PDB entry 4QVM | X-ray diffraction, 2.80 A resolution | chains B and C of the 28 polymer chains in the assembly

[Chain B]
Name: Proteasome subunit alpha type-3
From: Saccharomyces cerevisiae
Notes: EC 3.4.25.1
Reference sequence: P23638 (PSA3_YEAST); residues 0-257 here correspond to UniProt positions 1-258 (UniProt number = residue number + 1)
Sequence (258 residues; row label = number of the first residue in the row; numbering starts at 0):
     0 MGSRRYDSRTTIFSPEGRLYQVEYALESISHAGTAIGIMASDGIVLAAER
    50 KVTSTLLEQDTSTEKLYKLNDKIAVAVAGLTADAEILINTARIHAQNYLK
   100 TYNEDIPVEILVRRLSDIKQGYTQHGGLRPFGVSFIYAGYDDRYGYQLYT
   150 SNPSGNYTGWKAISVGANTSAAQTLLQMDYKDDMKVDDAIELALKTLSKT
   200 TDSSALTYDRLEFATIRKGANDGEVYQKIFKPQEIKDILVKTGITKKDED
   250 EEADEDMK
Unresolved in the structure: 0, 245-257
Swiss-Prot annotation at these positions:
  - cross-link (Glycyl lysine isopeptide (Lys-Gly)): Lys99 (interchain with G-Cter in ubiquitin), Lys198 (interchain with G-Cter in ubiquitin), Lys230 (interchain with G-Cter in ubiquitin)

[Chain C]
Name: Proteasome subunit alpha type-4
From: Saccharomyces cerevisiae
Notes: EC 3.4.25.1
Reference sequence: P40303 (PSA4_YEAST); residues -1 to 252 here correspond to UniProt positions 1-254 (UniProt number = residue number + 2)
Sequence (254 residues; each row starts with the number of its first residue; numbers below 1 keep their minus sign (Met-1 is residue -1)):
    -1 MSGYDRALSIFSPDGHIFQVEYALEAVKRGTCAVGVKGKNCVVLGCERRS
    49 TLKLQDTRITPSKVSKIDSHVVLSFSGLNADSRILIEKARVEAQSHRLTL
    99 EDPVTVEYLTRYVAGVQQRYTQSGGVRPFGVSTLIAGFDPRDDEPKLYQT
   149 EPSGIYSSWSAQTIGRNSKTVREFLEKNYDRKEPPATVEECVKLTVRSLL
   199 EVVQTGAKNIEITVVKPDSDIVALSSEEINQYVTQIEQEKQEQQEQDKKK
   249 KSNH
Unresolved in the structure: -1 to 0, 241-252
Swiss-Prot annotation at these positions:
  - modified residue: Thr58 (Phosphothreonine)

[Interface between chain B and chain C]
Residue-residue contacts - 75 pairs, chain B then chain C:
  Arg3(B) - Arg4(C)  hydrogen bond (backbone-side chain)
  Asp6(B) - Tyr2(C)  hydrogen bond
  Asp6(B) - Arg4(C)  salt bridge
  Arg8(B) - Arg4(C)
  Thr10(B) - Leu6(C)
  Thr10(B) - Arg125(C)
  Ile11(B) - Leu6(C)  hydrophobic
  Ile11(B) - Gln17(C)
  Phe12(B) - Gln17(C)  hydrogen bond (backbone-side chain)
  Phe12(B) - Tyr20(C)  hydrophobic
  Phe12(B) - Ala21(C)  hydrophobic
  Phe12(B) - Leu76(C)  hydrophobic
  Phe12(B) - Arg125(C)
  Phe12(B) - Pro126(C)
  Phe12(B) - Gly128(C)
  Ser13(B) - Tyr20(C)
  Pro14(B) - Tyr20(C)  hydrophobic
  Pro14(B) - Glu23(C)
  Glu15(B) - Glu23(C)
  Glu15(B) - Arg27(C)  hydrogen bond (backbone-side chain)
  Gly16(B) - Tyr20(C)
  Gly16(B) - Glu23(C)
  Gly16(B) - Ala24(C)
  Gly16(B) - Arg27(C)  hydrogen bond (backbone-side chain)
  Arg17(B) - Arg27(C)
  Leu18(B) - Leu76(C)  hydrophobic
  Leu18(B) - Arg125(C)
  Met38(B) - Asp54(C)
  Met38(B) - Arg56(C)
  Arg112(B) - Arg81(C)
  Ser115(B) - Arg81(C)  hydrogen bond (backbone-side chain)
  Asp116(B) - Arg81(C)  salt bridge
  Asp116(B) - Ile82(C)
  Gln119(B) - Ala78(C)
  Gln119(B) - Asp79(C)
  Gln119(B) - Ile82(C)
  Thr122(B) - Arg125(C)  hydrogen bond (backbone-side chain)
  Gln123(B) - Tyr118(C)
  Gln123(B) - Gly123(C)
  Gln123(B) - Val124(C)
  Gln123(B) - Arg125(C)  hydrogen bond (backbone-backbone)
  Gln123(B) - Phe127(C)
  His124(B) - Gly123(C)
  His124(B) - Val124(C)
  Gly125(B) - Tyr2(C)
  Gly125(B) - Gly123(C)
  Gly126(B) - Tyr2(C)
  Tyr143(B) - Arg56(C)  hydrogen bond (backbone-side chain)
  Tyr143(B) - Ile57(C)  hydrophobic
  Tyr145(B) - Arg56(C)  hydrogen bond (backbone-side chain)
  Gln146(B) - Ile57(C)
  Leu147(B) - Ile57(C)
  Tyr148(B) - Ile57(C)
  Ser153(B) - Ala78(C)
  Gly154(B) - Ala78(C)
  Gly154(B) - Arg81(C)  hydrogen bond (backbone-side chain)
  Asn155(B) - Asn77(C)
  Asn155(B) - Ala78(C)
  Tyr156(B) - Pro59(C)  hydrophobic
  Tyr156(B) - Arg81(C)
  Gly158(B) - Gln53(C)
  Gly158(B) - Asp54(C)  hydrogen bond (backbone-backbone)
  Gly158(B) - Ile57(C)
  Gly158(B) - Thr58(C)  hydrogen bond (backbone-side chain)
  Trp159(B) - Leu50(C)  hydrophobic
  Trp159(B) - Lys51(C)
  Trp159(B) - Leu52(C)
  Trp159(B) - Gln53(C)
  Trp159(B) - Asp54(C)
  Lys160(B) - Leu52(C)  hydrogen bond (backbone-backbone)
  Lys160(B) - Gln53(C)
  Lys160(B) - Asp54(C)
  Ala161(B) - Leu52(C)  hydrogen bond (backbone-backbone)
  Leu175(B) - Leu52(C)
  Gln176(B) - Leu52(C)
Other interface residues (no listed pair), chain B (40 interface residues in all): Thr157, Gln172, Tyr179

[In short]
The interface between chain B and chain C involves 40 residues on one side and 31 on the other; the contacts
include 15 hydrogen bonds and 2 salt bridges. Polar pairs include Asp6(B)-Arg4(C), Asp116(B)-Arg81(C) and
Arg3(B)-Arg4(C).
Chain B is Proteasome subunit alpha type-3 and chain C is Proteasome subunit alpha type-4, both from
Saccharomyces cerevisiae; the structure, yCP beta5-M45A mutant in complex with bortezomib, was determined by
X-ray diffraction together with 4QUX, 4QUY, 4QV0, 4QV1, 4QV3, 4QV4 and 42 further entries from the same study.
